3AH1 - chain A; structure by X-ray diffraction, 2.20 A resolution.

Chain A:
Protein: Main hemagglutinin component
Source organism: Clostridium botulinum
UniProt: P46084 (HA33_CLOBO); residues 1-286 here = UniProt positions 1-286
Amino-acid sequence (288 residues; row label = number of the first residue in the row; numbers below 1 keep their minus sign (Trp-1 is residue -1)):
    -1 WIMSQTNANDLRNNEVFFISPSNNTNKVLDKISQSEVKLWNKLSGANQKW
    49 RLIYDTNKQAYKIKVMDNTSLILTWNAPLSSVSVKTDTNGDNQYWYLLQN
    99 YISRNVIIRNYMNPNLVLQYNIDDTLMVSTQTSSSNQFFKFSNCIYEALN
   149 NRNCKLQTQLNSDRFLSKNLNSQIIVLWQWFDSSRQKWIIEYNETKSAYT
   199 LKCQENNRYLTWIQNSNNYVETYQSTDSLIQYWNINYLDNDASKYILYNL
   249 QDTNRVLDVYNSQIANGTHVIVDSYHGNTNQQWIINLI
Unresolved in the structure: -1 to 3
Differences from the reference sequence: expression tag (-1 to 0)
Ligand contacts:
  - N-acetyl-beta-neuraminic acid (SLB), molecule 1: Arg10, Asn11, Asn12, Glu13, Asn232, Asn234, Tyr246, Thr251
  - N-acetyl-beta-neuraminic acid (SLB), molecule 2: Ser165, Lys166, Asn167, Leu168, Trp176, Phe179, Arg183

In short:
Chain A binds N-acetyl-beta-neuraminic acid.
Chain A is Main hemagglutinin component (Clostridium botulinum); the structure, HA1 subcomponent of botulinum
type C progenitor toxin complexed with N-acetylneuramic acid, was determined by X-ray diffraction together
with 3AH2 and 3AH4 from the same study.
